PDB entry 8YLA | X-ray diffraction, 1.30 A resolution | chains A and B

[Chain A (and B)]
Protein: Sesterfisherol synthase
Organism: Neosartorya fischeri (strain ATCC 1020 / DSM 3700 / CBS 544.65 / FGSC A1164 / JCM 1740 / NRRL 181 / WB 181)
Notes: EC 4.2.3.176, 2.5.1.29, 2.5.1.81; chain B of this document is another copy of the same molecule, construct and numbering; everything in this record applies to it too
Reference sequence: A1DN30 (NFSS_NEOFI); residue numbers follow UniProt; this construct covers 1-339
Sequence (339 residues; numbered 1 to 339; the number before each row is that of its first residue):
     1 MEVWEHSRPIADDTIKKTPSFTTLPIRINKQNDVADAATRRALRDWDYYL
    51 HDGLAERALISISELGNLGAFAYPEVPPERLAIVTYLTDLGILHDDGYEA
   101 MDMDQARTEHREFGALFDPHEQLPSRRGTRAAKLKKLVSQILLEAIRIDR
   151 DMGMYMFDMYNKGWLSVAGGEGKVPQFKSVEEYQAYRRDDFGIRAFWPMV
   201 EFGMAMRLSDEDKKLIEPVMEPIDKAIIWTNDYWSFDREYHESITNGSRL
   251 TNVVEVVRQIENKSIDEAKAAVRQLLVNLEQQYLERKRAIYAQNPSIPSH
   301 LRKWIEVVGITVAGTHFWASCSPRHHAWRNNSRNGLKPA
Unresolved in the structure: 329-339 (chain B: 1-2, 53-57, 331-339)
Curated features (UniProtKB/Swiss-Prot):
  - motif: Asp95 to Glu99 (DDXXD 1), Asn231 to Glu239 (NSE/DTE)
  - binding site (Mg(2+)): Asp95
  - binding site (substrate): Asp95, Arg187 to Asp190, Asn231, Ser235 to Glu239, Arg324, His325
  - mutagenesis: Phe191 (F191A: Produces novel sesterterpenes, but not sesterfisherol)
Metal / ion sites: Mg2+ site 1: Asp95, Glu99 (together with pyrophosphate); Mg2+ site 2: Glu99 (together with pyrophosphate); Mg2+ site 3: Asn231, Ser235, Glu239 (together with pyrophosphate)
Ligand contacts:
  - N-benzyl-N,N-diethylethanaminium (BTM): Thr88, Gly91, Ile92, Asp95, Tyr160, Trp164, Asp190, Phe191, Gly192, Ala195, Phe196, Met199
  - pyrophosphate (PPV): Asp95, Asp96, Glu99, Arg187, Phe191, Asn231, Ser235, Arg238, Glu239, Arg324, His325

[Interface between chain A and chain B]
Residue-residue contacts - 41 pairs, chain A then chain B:
  Gln176(A) - Lys214(B)  hydrogen bond (backbone-side chain)
  Lys178(A) - Lys214(B)
  Lys178(A) - Glu217(B)
  Lys178(A) - Pro218(B)
  Ser179(A) - Glu221(B)
  Val180(A) - Glu221(B)  hydrogen bond (backbone-side chain)
  Val180(A) - Arg286(B)
  Glu181(A) - Glu221(B)  hydrogen bond (backbone-side chain)
  Lys214(A) - Gln176(B)  hydrogen bond (side chain-backbone)
  Lys214(A) - Lys178(B)
  Glu217(A) - Lys178(B)
  Glu217(A) - Ser179(B)  hydrogen bond
  Glu217(A) - Glu182(B)
  Pro218(A) - Lys178(B)
  Pro218(A) - Ile260(B)  hydrophobic
  Glu221(A) - Ser179(B)
  Glu221(A) - Val180(B)  hydrogen bond (side chain-backbone)
  Glu221(A) - Glu181(B)  hydrogen bond (side chain-backbone)
  Gln259(A) - Gln293(B)  hydrogen bond (backbone-side chain)
  Ile260(A) - Pro218(B)  hydrophobic
  Ile260(A) - Arg286(B)
  Ile260(A) - Ala289(B)
  Glu261(A) - Gln282(B)  hydrogen bond
  Glu261(A) - Glu285(B)
  Glu261(A) - Arg286(B)  salt bridge
  Glu261(A) - Ala289(B)
  Asn262(A) - Ala289(B)
  Asn262(A) - Ala292(B)
  Asn262(A) - Gln293(B)
  Lys263(A) - Glu285(B)  salt bridge
  Gln282(A) - Glu261(B)  hydrogen bond
  Glu285(A) - Glu261(B)
  Glu285(A) - Lys263(B)  salt bridge
  Arg286(A) - Val180(B)
  Arg286(A) - Ile260(B)
  Arg286(A) - Glu261(B)  salt bridge
  Ala289(A) - Ile260(B)
  Ala289(A) - Glu261(B)
  Ala289(A) - Asn262(B)
  Ala292(A) - Asn262(B)
  Gln293(A) - Gln259(B)  hydrogen bond (side chain-backbone)
Interface residues without a listed pair, chain A (21 interface residues in all): Glu182

[Overview]
Chain A and chain B each contribute 21 residues to their interface, with 11 hydrogen bonds and 4 salt bridges.
Polar pairs include Glu261(A)-Arg286(B), Lys263(A)-Glu285(B) and Gln176(A)-Lys214(B). Chain A binds
pyrophosphate and N-benzyl-N,N-diethylethanaminium.
Both chains are Sesterfisherol synthase (Neosartorya fischeri (strain ATCC 1020 / DSM 3700 / CBS 544.65 / FGSC
A1164 / JCM 1740 / NRRL 181 / WB 181)). Entry 8YLA (Crystal structures of terpene synthases complexed with a
substrate mimic) was determined by X-ray diffraction, deposited together with 8YL9.
